PDB entry 1HPG | X-ray diffraction, 1.50 A resolution | chains A and B

[Chain A]
Name: Glutamic acid specific protease
Organism: Streptomyces griseus
Notes: EC 3.4.21.82
UniProt: Q54211 (Q54211_STRGR); the construct lacks a stretch of the UniProt sequence and is renumbered around it, so the offset changes along the chain: 16-19 = UniProt 169-172; 29-34 = UniProt 173-178; 39-48 = UniProt 179-188; 49-59 = UniProt 193-203; 14 more segments
Chain sequence (187 residues; numbered 16 to 242 plus 13 insertion-coded residues; 53 numbers in that range are skipped by the numbering (no residue carries them; nothing is unmodelled there); the number before each row is that of its first residue; a row labelled like 48A-48D holds insertion residues (48A, then the next letters in order)):
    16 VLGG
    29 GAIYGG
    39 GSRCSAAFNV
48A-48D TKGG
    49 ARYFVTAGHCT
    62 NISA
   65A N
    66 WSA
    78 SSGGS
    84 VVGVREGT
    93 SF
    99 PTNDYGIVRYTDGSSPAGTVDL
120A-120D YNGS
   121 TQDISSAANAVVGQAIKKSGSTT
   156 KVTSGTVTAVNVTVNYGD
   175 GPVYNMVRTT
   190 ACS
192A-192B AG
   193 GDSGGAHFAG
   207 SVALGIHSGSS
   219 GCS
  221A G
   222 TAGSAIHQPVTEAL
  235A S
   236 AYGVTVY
Disulfides: Cys42-Cys58, Cys191-Cys220

[Chain B]
Name: Boc-ala-ala-pro-glu peptide
Chain sequence (5 residues; each row starts with the number of its first residue):
   300 XAAPE
Modified positions: BOC (tert-butyl hydrogen carbonate) at position 300

[How chain A and chain B interact]
Pairs across the interface (23; chain A residue first):
  His57(A) with Pro303(B); Glu304(B), hydrogen bond (side chain-backbone)
  Val169(A) with Ala301(B), hydrophobic
  Tyr171(A) with Ala301(B); Ala302(B); Pro303(B)
  Ser192(A) with Glu304(B), hydrogen bond
  Ala192A(A) with Glu304(B)
  Gly192B(A) with Glu304(B)
  Gly193(A) with Glu304(B), hydrogen bond (backbone-backbone)
  Asp194(A) with Glu304(B), hydrogen bond (backbone-backbone)
  Ser195(A) with Glu304(B), hydrogen bond (backbone-backbone)
  His213(A) with Glu304(B), salt bridge
  Ser214(A) with Pro303(B); Glu304(B), hydrogen bond (backbone-backbone)
  Gly215(A) with Ala302(B); Glu304(B)
  Ser216(A) with BOC_300(B); Ala301(B); Ala302(B), hydrogen bond (backbone-backbone); Glu304(B), hydrogen bond
  Ser217(A) with BOC_300(B); Ala301(B)
Interface residues without a listed pair, chain A (17 interface residues in all): Phe94, Asn170, Ile227

[In short]
The interface between chain A and chain B involves 17 residues on one side and 5 on the other, with 8 hydrogen
bonds and 1 salt bridge. Polar pairs include His213(A)-Glu304(B), His57(A)-Glu304(B) and Ser192(A)-Glu304(B).
Chain A is Glutamic acid specific protease (Streptomyces griseus) and chain B is Boc-ala-ala-pro-glu peptide;
the structure, A glutamic acid specific serine protease utilizes a novel histidine triad in substrate binding,
was determined by X-ray diffraction.
